8SGO - chains B and C of the 9 polymer chains in the assembly; structure by electron microscopy, 2.65 A resolution.

== Chain B ==
Name: Gamma-aminobutyric acid receptor subunit alpha-1
Organism: Homo sapiens
UniProt: P14867 (GBRA1_HUMAN); the construct has insertions or renumbered stretches relative to UniProt, so the offset changes along the chain: 1-312 = UniProt 28-339; 320-358 = UniProt 418-456
Chain sequence (358 residues; row label = number of the first residue in the row):
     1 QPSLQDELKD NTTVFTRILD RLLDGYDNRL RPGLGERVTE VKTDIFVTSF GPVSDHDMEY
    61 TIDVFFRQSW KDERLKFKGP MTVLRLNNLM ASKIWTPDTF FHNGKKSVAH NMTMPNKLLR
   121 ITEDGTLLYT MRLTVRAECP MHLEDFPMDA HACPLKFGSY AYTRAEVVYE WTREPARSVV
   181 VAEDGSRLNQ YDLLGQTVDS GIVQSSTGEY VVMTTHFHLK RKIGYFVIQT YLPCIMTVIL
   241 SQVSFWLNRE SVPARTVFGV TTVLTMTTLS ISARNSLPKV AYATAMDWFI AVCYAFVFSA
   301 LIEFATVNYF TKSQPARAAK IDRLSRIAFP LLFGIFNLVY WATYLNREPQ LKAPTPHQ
Unresolved in the structure: 1-9, 348-358
Disulfides: Cys-139/Cys-153
Glycans and other covalent adducts: glycan linked to Asn-111
Construct notes: linker (313-319)
Ligand contacts:
  - gamma-amino-butanoic acid (ABU): Phe-65, Arg-67, Leu-118, Thr-130
  - phosphatidylethanolamine (PTY), molecule 1: Lys-222, Ile-223, Gly-224, Val-227, Ile-228, Leu-232, Pro-233, Ile-235, Met-236, Thr-237, Pro-330, Phe-333, Gly-334, Asn-337, Trp-341
  - phosphatidylethanolamine (PTY), molecule 2: Trp-246, Arg-323, Arg-326, Ile-327, Pro-330, Leu-331, Gly-334
  - phosphatidylethanolamine (PTY), molecule 3: Ala-291, Val-292, Tyr-294, Ala-295, Phe-296, Phe-298, Ser-299, Ile-302, Glu-303, Thr-306, Phe-310, Arg-317, Ile-321, Ser-325, Ala-328, Phe-329, Leu-332, Ile-335, Phe-336
Swiss-Prot annotation at these positions:
  - binding site (4-aminobutanoate): Arg-67, Thr-130
  - binding site (3alpha-hydroxy-5alpha-pregnan-11,20-dione): Trp-246
  - glycosylation (N-linked (GlcNAc...) asparagine): Asn-11, Asn-111
From the paper describing this entry:
  - binding site for Pregnenolone sulfate: Val-257 (from molecular simulation)
  - mutagenesis - Q242L: abolished signaling in response to neurosteroids (citing earlier work)
  - mutagenesis - W246L: abolished signaling in response to allopregnanolone (citing earlier work)

== Chain C ==
Name: Gamma-aminobutyric acid receptor subunit beta-2
Organism: Homo sapiens
UniProt: P47870 (GBRB2_HUMAN); the construct has insertions or renumbered stretches relative to UniProt, so the offset changes along the chain: 1-307 = UniProt 25-331; 315-341 = UniProt 486-512
Chain sequence (364 residues; row label = number of the first residue in the row):
     1 QSVNDPSNMS LVKETVDRLL KGYDIRLRPD FGGPPVAVGM NIDIASIDMV SEVNMDYTLT
    61 MYFQQAWRDK RLSYNVIPLN LTLDNRVADQ LWVPDTYFLN DKKSFVHGVT VKNRMIRLHP
   121 DGTVLYGLRI TTTAACMMDL RRYPLDEQNC TLEIESYGYT TDDIEFYWRG DDNAVTGVTK
   181 IELPQFSIVD YKLITKKVVF STGSYPRLSL SFKLKRNIGY FILQTYMPSI LITILSWVSF
   241 WINYDASAAR VALGITTVLT MTTINTHLRE TLPKIPYVKA IDMYLMGCFV FVFMALLEYA
   301 LVNYIFFSQP ARAAAIDRWS RIFFPVVFSF FNIVYWLYYV NVDGSGATNF SLLKQAGDVE
   361 ENPG
Unresolved in the structure: 1-6, 341-364
Disulfides: Cys-136/Cys-150
Glycans and other covalent adducts: N-acetylglucosamine (NAG) linked to Asn-80, Asn-149
Construct notes: linker (308-314); expression tag (342-364)
Ligand contacts:
  - Pregnenolone sulfate (A8W): Ala-248, Ala-252, Thr-256
  - gamma-amino-butanoic acid (ABU): Tyr-97, Glu-155, Ser-156, Tyr-157, Phe-200, Thr-202, Tyr-205
  - phosphatidylethanolamine (PTY): Thr-262, Asn-265, Pro-276, Val-278, Met-286, Phe-289, Val-290
  - Q3G (O-[(R)-[(2S)-2-(hexadecanoyloxy)-3-(octadecanoyloxy)propoxy](hydroxy)phosphoryl]-D-serine): Arg-141, Pro-276, Tyr-277, Val-278, Met-283, Met-286, Gly-287, Val-290, Phe-291, Met-294, Val-327, Phe-330, Phe-331, Val-334, Tyr-335, Tyr-338, Tyr-339
Swiss-Prot annotation at these positions:
  - binding site (histamine): Tyr-97, Ser-156, Tyr-157, Thr-202
  - binding site (4-aminobutanoate): Tyr-157, Thr-202
  - glycosylation (N-linked (GlcNAc...) asparagine): Asn-8, Asn-80, Asn-149
From the paper describing this entry:
  - binding site for Pregnenolone sulfate: Ala-252 (from molecular simulation)
  - mutagenesis - A252S: decreased binding to Pregnenolone sulfate (from molecular simulation)
  - binding site for Q3G: Arg-141, Val-278

== Interface between chain B and chain C ==
Pairs across the interface (74):
  Gly-25(B) / Lys-13(C)  hydrogen bond (backbone-side chain)
  Asp-27(B) / Lys-13(C)
  Asn-28(B) / Asp-84(C)
  Asn-28(B) / Arg-86(C)
  Arg-29(B) / Val-16(C)
  Arg-29(B) / Asp-17(C)  salt bridge
  Arg-29(B) / Leu-20(C)
  Arg-29(B) / Leu-83(C)
  Arg-29(B) / Asp-84(C)  hydrogen bond (backbone-backbone)
  Leu-30(B) / Met-9(C)  hydrophobic
  Leu-30(B) / Val-12(C)  hydrophobic
  Leu-30(B) / Lys-13(C)
  Leu-30(B) / Leu-83(C)  hydrophobic
  Arg-31(B) / Met-9(C)
  Gly-33(B) / Met-9(C)
  Leu-34(B) / Met-9(C)
  Leu-34(B) / Val-12(C)  hydrophobic
  Arg-74(B) / Met-9(C)
  Ser-92(B) / Arg-86(C)  hydrogen bond (backbone-side chain)
  Ile-94(B) / Arg-86(C)
  Pro-97(B) / Thr-110(C)
  Asp-98(B) / Val-111(C)
  Thr-99(B) / Val-109(C)
  Thr-99(B) / Thr-110(C)  hydrogen bond (backbone-backbone)
  Phe-100(B) / Tyr-62(C)
  Phe-100(B) / Val-109(C)
  Phe-100(B) / Asn-113(C)
  Phe-100(B) / Arg-129(C)
  Phe-101(B) / Arg-129(C)  hydrogen bond (backbone-side chain)
  Gly-104(B) / His-107(C)
  Gly-104(B) / Arg-129(C)  hydrogen bond (backbone-side chain)
  Lys-105(B) / His-107(C)
  Lys-106(B) / Phe-105(C)
  Ser-107(B) / Val-109(C)
  Met-131(B) / Thr-110(C)
  Leu-133(B) / Val-109(C)  hydrophobic
  Glu-138(B) / Ser-46(C)
  Tyr-160(B) / Tyr-62(C)
  Tyr-160(B) / Arg-114(C)
  Tyr-160(B) / Met-115(C)
  Tyr-160(B) / Leu-128(C)  hydrogen bond (side chain-backbone)
  Tyr-160(B) / Arg-129(C)
  Ala-161(B) / Thr-82(C)
  Ala-161(B) / Met-115(C)  hydrophobic
  Ala-161(B) / Arg-117(C)  hydrogen bond (backbone-side chain)
  Tyr-162(B) / Thr-82(C)
  Glu-166(B) / Thr-82(C)  hydrogen bond
  Ser-206(B) / Gln-64(C)  hydrogen bond
  Thr-207(B) / Gln-64(C)
  Thr-207(B) / Met-115(C)
  Thr-207(B) / Arg-117(C)  hydrogen bond (backbone-side chain)
  Tyr-210(B) / Arg-117(C)  hydrogen bond
  Thr-256(B) / Ala-249(C)
  Thr-256(B) / Leu-253(C)
  Val-260(B) / Leu-253(C)  hydrophobic
  Val-263(B) / Leu-235(C)  hydrophobic
  Leu-264(B) / Thr-256(C)
  Leu-264(B) / Thr-260(C)
  Ile-271(B) / His-267(C)
  Arg-274(B) / Tyr-220(C)
  Arg-274(B) / Leu-223(C)
  Lys-279(B) / Pro-184(C)
  Lys-279(B) / Tyr-220(C)
  Val-280(B) / Tyr-220(C)
  Ala-281(B) / Gly-219(C)
  Asp-287(B) / Leu-223(C)
  Tyr-294(B) / Leu-231(C)  hydrophobic
  Phe-298(B) / Leu-231(C)
  Phe-298(B) / Ile-234(C)  hydrophobic
  Leu-301(B) / Leu-235(C)  hydrophobic
  Asn-308(B) / Ile-242(C)
  Tyr-309(B) / Trp-241(C)  hydrophobic
  Tyr-309(B) / Arg-321(C)
  Lys-312(B) / Asn-243(C)
Other interface residues (no listed pair), chain B (59 interface residues in all): Pro-32, Phe-66, His-102, Val-108, Ala-109, Thr-163, Val-252, Pro-253, Thr-267, Tyr-282, Ile-302, Phe-304, Ala-305
Other interface residues (no listed pair), chain C (53 interface residues in all): Asp-48, Leu-81, Asn-85, Val-87, Gln-90, Gly-127, Gln-185, Asn-217, Gln-224, Pro-228, Ile-232, Val-238, Ile-264

== In short ==
The interface between chain B and chain C involves 59 residues on one side and 53 on the other; the contacts
include 12 hydrogen bonds and 1 salt bridge. Polar pairs include Arg-29(B)/Asp-17(C), Gly-25(B)/Lys-13(C) and
Ser-92(B)/Arg-86(C). From the paper: a binding site for Pregnenolone sulfate at Val-257(B) and Ala-252(C);
Q242L of chain B abolishes signaling in response to neurosteroids; 3 substitutions were tested in all.
Here chain B is Gamma-aminobutyric acid receptor subunit alpha-1 and chain C is Gamma-aminobutyric acid
receptor subunit beta-2, both from Homo sapiens. Entry 8SGO (Human GABAA receptor alpha1-beta2-gamma2 subtype
in complex with GABA plus pregnenolone sulfate) was determined by electron microscopy (same publication as
8SI9 and 8SID).
